PDB entry 1KKQ | X-ray diffraction, 3.00 A resolution | chains A and E

== Chain A ==
Molecule: Peroxisome proliferator activated receptor
From: Homo sapiens
Notes: fragment: PPAR-alpha LBD
Reference sequence: Q07869 (PPAR_HUMAN); residue numbers follow UniProt; this construct covers 200-468
Chain sequence (269 residues; each row starts with the number of its first residue):
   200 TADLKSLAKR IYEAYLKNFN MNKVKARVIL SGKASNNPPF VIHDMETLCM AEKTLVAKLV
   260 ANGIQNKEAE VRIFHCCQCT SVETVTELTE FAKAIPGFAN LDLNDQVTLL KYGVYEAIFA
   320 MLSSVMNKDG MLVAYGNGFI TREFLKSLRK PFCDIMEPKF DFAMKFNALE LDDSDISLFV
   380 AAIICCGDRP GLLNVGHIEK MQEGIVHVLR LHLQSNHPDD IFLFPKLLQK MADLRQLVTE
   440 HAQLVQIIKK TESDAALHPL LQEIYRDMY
Curated features (UniProtKB/Swiss-Prot):
  - binding site (indeglitazar): Ser280, Tyr314, Tyr464
  - site: Leu433 (Essential for heterodimerization with RXRA)
  - mutagenesis: Asp304 (D304A: Reduced heterodimerization with RXRA. Reduced DNA binding), Leu370 (L370R: Abolishes heterodimerization with RXRA. No DNA binding), Leu391 (L391R: Abolishes heterodimerization with RXRA. No DNA binding), Leu422 (L422R: No effect on heterodimerization with RXRA nor on DNA binding and transactivation activity), Ala431 (A431T: No effect on heterodimerization with RXRA nor on DNA binding), Leu433 (L433R: Abolishes heterodimerization with RXRA, DNA binding and transactivation activity)
Small-molecule neighbours: 471 (N-((2S)-2-({(1Z)-1-methyl-3-oxo-3-[4-(trifluoromethyl) phenyl]prop-1-enyl}amino)-3-{4-[2-(5-methyl-2-phenyl-1,3-oxazol-4-yl)ethoxy]phenyl}propyl)propanamide): Ile241, Leu247, Ala250, Glu251, Leu254, Glu269, Ile272, Phe273, Cys275, Cys276, Gln277, Ser280, Tyr314, Ile317, Phe318, Leu321, Met330, Val332, Ile339, Leu344, Leu347, Phe351, Ile354, Met355, His440, Val444, Leu456

== Chain E ==
Molecule: Nuclear receptor co-repressor 2
Notes: fragment: SMRT receptor interacting motif
Reference sequence: Q9Y618 (NCOR2_HUMAN); residues 682-700 here correspond to UniProt positions 2339-2357 (UniProt number = residue number + 1657)
Chain sequence (19 residues; row label = number of the first residue in the row):
   682 NMGLEAIIRK ALMGKYDQW

== How chain A and chain E interact ==
Residue-residue contacts (30):
  Arg209(A) - Trp700(E)
  Glu212(A) - Trp700(E)
  Lys216(A) - Asp698(E)  salt bridge
  Val281(A) - Ile688(E)  hydrophobic
  Val284(A) - Ile689(E)  hydrophobic
  Thr285(A) - Ala692(E)
  Thr288(A) - Ile689(E)
  Thr288(A) - Leu693(E)
  Glu289(A) - Ala692(E)
  Glu289(A) - Lys696(E)
  Lys292(A) - Leu693(E)  hydrogen bond (side chain-backbone)
  Leu302(A) - Leu693(E)  hydrophobic
  Val306(A) - Glu686(E)
  Val306(A) - Ile689(E)
  Val306(A) - Arg690(E)
  Val306(A) - Leu693(E)  hydrophobic
  Lys310(A) - Asn682(E)
  Lys310(A) - Met683(E)
  Lys310(A) - Gly684(E)
  Lys310(A) - Glu686(E)  salt bridge
  Tyr314(A) - Asn682(E)
  Tyr314(A) - Leu685(E)
  Val437(A) - Asn682(E)
  Leu460(A) - Ile688(E)  hydrophobic
  Tyr464(A) - Ala687(E)
  Tyr464(A) - Ile688(E)  hydrophobic
  Tyr464(A) - Lys691(E)  hydrogen bond (backbone-side chain)
  Tyr468(A) - Lys691(E)
  Tyr468(A) - Met694(E)
  Tyr468(A) - Gly695(E)
Also at the interface, not in a pair above, chain A (21 interface residues in all): Leu309, Tyr311, Val313, Arg465

== In short ==
21 residues of chain A and 17 residues of chain E are in contact, with 2 hydrogen bonds and 2 salt bridges.
Polar contacts include Lys216(A)-Asp698(E), Lys310(A)-Glu686(E) and Lys292(A)-Leu693(E). Chain A binds
compound 471.
Here chain A is Peroxisome proliferator activated receptor (Homo sapiens) and chain E is Nuclear receptor
co-repressor 2. Entry 1KKQ (Crystal structure of the human PPAR-alpha ligand-binding domain in complex with an
antagonist GW6471 and a ...) was determined by X-ray diffraction.
